5BNJ - chains A and B; structure by X-ray diffraction, 2.64 A resolution.

[Chain A]
Protein: Cyclin-dependent kinase 8
Organism: Homo sapiens
Notes: EC 2.7.11.22, 2.7.11.23; fragment: KINASE DOMAIN, residues 3-405
UniProt: P49336 (CDK8_HUMAN); numbering as in UniProt (aligned over 1-403)
Amino-acid sequence (405 residues; each row starts with the number of its first residue; numbers below 1 keep their minus sign (Asp-1 is residue -1)):
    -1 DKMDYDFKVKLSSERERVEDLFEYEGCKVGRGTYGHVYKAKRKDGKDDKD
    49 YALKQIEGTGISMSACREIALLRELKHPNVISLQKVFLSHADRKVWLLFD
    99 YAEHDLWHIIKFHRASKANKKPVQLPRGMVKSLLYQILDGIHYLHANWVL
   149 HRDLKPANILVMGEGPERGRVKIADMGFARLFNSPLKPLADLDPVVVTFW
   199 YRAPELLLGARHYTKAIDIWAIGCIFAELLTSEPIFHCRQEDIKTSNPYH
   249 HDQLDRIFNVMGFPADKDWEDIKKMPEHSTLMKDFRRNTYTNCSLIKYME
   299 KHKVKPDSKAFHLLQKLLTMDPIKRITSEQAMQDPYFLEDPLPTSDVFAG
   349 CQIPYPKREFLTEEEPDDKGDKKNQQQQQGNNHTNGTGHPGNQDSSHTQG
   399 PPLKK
Disordered / not traced: 118-121, 185-195, 239-244, 363-403
Differences from the reference sequence: expression tag (-1 to 0)
Ligand contacts: 4TV (8-{3-chloro-5-[4-(1-methyl-1H-pyrazol-4-yl)phenyl]pyridin-4-yl}-2,8-diazaspiro[4.5]decan-1-one): Val27, Gly28, Tyr32, Val35, Ala50, Lys52, Ile79, Phe97, Asp98, Tyr99, Ala100, Asp103, His106, Leu158, Ala172, Asp173, Arg356
Reported in the primary citation:
  - binding site for 4TV: Lys52, Phe97, Asp98, Ala100, Asp173, Arg356
  - conformationally variable residues (order/disorder transition): Arg356
  - mutagenesis - D173A: decreased signaling

[Chain B]
Protein: Cyclin-C
Organism: Homo sapiens
UniProt: P24863 (CCNC_HUMAN); residue numbers follow UniProt; this construct covers 1-283
Amino-acid sequence (285 residues; row label = number of the first residue in the row; numbers below 1 keep their minus sign (Lys-1 is residue -1)):
    -1 KAMAGNFWQSSHYLQWILDKQDLLKERQKDLKFLSEEEYWKLQIFFTNVI
    49 QALGEHLKLRQQVIATATVYFKRFYARYSLKSIDPVLMAPTCVFLASKVE
    99 EFGVVSNTRLIAAATSVLKTRFSYAFPKEFPYRMNHILECEFYLLELMDC
   149 CLIVYHPYRPLLQYVQDMGQEDMLLPLAWRIVNDTYRTDLCLLYPPFMIA
   199 LACLHVACVVQQKDARQWFAELSVDMEKILEIIRVILKLYEQWKNFDERK
   249 EMATILSKMPKPKPPPNSEGEQGPNGSQNSSYSQS
Disordered / not traced: 265-283
Differences from the reference sequence: expression tag (-1 to 0)
UniProt features mapped onto this chain:
  - modified residue: Ser275 (Phosphoserine)

[How chain A and chain B interact]
Pairs across the interface (61):
  Lys0(A) - His134(B)
  Lys0(A) - Pro260(B)
  Met1(A) - Ser80(B)
  Met1(A) - Ile81(B)  hydrophobic
  Met1(A) - Tyr141(B)  hydrophobic
  Met1(A) - Pro260(B)
  Met1(A) - Lys261(B)
  Asp2(A) - Lys79(B)
  Asp2(A) - Ser80(B)  hydrogen bond (backbone-backbone)
  Asp2(A) - Pro260(B)
  Asp2(A) - Lys261(B)  hydrogen bond (side chain-backbone)
  Tyr3(A) - Lys261(B)  hydrogen bond (backbone-backbone)
  Tyr3(A) - Pro262(B)
  Tyr3(A) - Pro263(B)  hydrophobic
  Tyr3(A) - Pro264(B)
  Phe5(A) - Tyr76(B)  hydrophobic
  Phe5(A) - Ser80(B)
  Lys6(A) - Tyr141(B)
  Leu9(A) - Tyr76(B)
  Leu9(A) - Tyr141(B)  hydrophobic
  Arg13(A) - Glu144(B)  salt bridge
  Ile59(A) - Lys96(B)  hydrogen bond (backbone-side chain)
  Ile59(A) - Glu139(B)
  Ile59(A) - Phe140(B)  hydrophobic
  Ile59(A) - Leu143(B)  hydrophobic
  Met61(A) - Lys96(B)
  Met61(A) - Glu98(B)
  Met61(A) - Gly101(B)
  Cys64(A) - Leu93(B)  hydrophobic
  Cys64(A) - Lys96(B)
  Cys64(A) - Val97(B)  hydrophobic
  Cys64(A) - Leu150(B)
  Arg65(A) - Lys96(B)
  Arg65(A) - Val97(B)  hydrogen bond (side chain-backbone)
  Arg65(A) - Glu99(B)
  Ile67(A) - Cys148(B)  hydrophobic
  Ala68(A) - Leu150(B)  hydrophobic
  Ala68(A) - Ile151(B)
  Arg71(A) - Ser9(B)
  Arg71(A) - Gln13(B)  hydrogen bond
  Arg71(A) - Asp147(B)  salt bridge
  Arg71(A) - Cys148(B)
  Arg71(A) - Cys149(B)  hydrogen bond
  Glu72(A) - Met1(B)
  Glu72(A) - Ser8(B)
  Glu72(A) - Ser9(B)  hydrogen bond
  Glu72(A) - Ile151(B)
  Leu73(A) - Met1(B)  hydrophobic
  Val84(A) - Cys148(B)  hydrophobic
  Leu86(A) - Phe140(B)
  Leu86(A) - Leu143(B)  hydrophobic
  Ser87(A) - Phe140(B)
  His88(A) - Phe140(B)
  His88(A) - Glu144(B)  salt bridge
  Arg91(A) - Leu136(B)  hydrogen bond (side chain-backbone)
  Arg91(A) - Phe140(B)
  Asn145(A) - Ala0(B)
  Asn145(A) - Met1(B)  hydrogen bond (backbone-backbone)
  Asn145(A) - Asn4(B)
  Trp146(A) - Lys-1(B)
  Phe180(A) - Glu99(B)
Interface residues without a listed pair, chain A (33 interface residues in all): Asp-1, Gly58, Leu69, Lys92, Val93, Val147, Arg178, Leu179
Interface residues without a listed pair, chain B (41 interface residues in all): Ala2, Phe72, Leu85, Ser95, Val102, Tyr130, Glu137

[Summary]
The interface between chain A and chain B involves 33 residues on one side and 41 on the other; the contacts
include 10 hydrogen bonds and 3 salt bridges. Polar contacts include Arg13(A)-Glu144(B), Arg71(A)-Asp147(B)
and His88(A)-Glu144(B). From the paper: a binding site for 4TV at Lys52(A), Phe97(A) and Asp98(A) among
others; D173A of chain A reduces signaling.
Chain A is Cyclin-dependent kinase 8 and chain B is Cyclin-C, both from Homo sapiens; the structure, CDK8/CYCC
IN COMPLEX WITH 8-{3-Chloro-5-[4-(1-methyl-1H-pyrazol-4-yl)-phenyl]-pyridin-
4-yl}-2,8-diaza-spiro[4.5]decan-1-one, was determined by X-ray diffraction.
